Entry 1HN2 (X-ray diffraction, 1.80 A resolution); this record covers chains A and B.

Chain A:
Protein: Odorant-binding protein
Source organism: Bos taurus
UniProt: P07435 (OBP_BOVIN); residues 1001-1159 here correspond to UniProt positions 1-159 (UniProt number = residue number - 1000)
Amino-acid sequence (159 residues; numbered 1001 to 1159; the number before each row is that of its first residue):
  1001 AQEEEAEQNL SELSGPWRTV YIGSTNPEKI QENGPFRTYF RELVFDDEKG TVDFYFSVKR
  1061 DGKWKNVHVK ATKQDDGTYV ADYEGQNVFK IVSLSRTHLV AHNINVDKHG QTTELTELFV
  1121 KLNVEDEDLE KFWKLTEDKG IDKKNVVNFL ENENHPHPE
Differences from the reference sequence: conflict Asn1154 (Asp154 in P07435)
Residues lining bound ligands: anthracen-1-ylamine (ANC): Ile1022, Phe1036, Thr1038, Phe1040, Phe1054, Phe1056, Tyr1083, Phe1089, Ala1101, Asn1103, Leu1115, Thr1116, Glu1117, Phe1119

Chain B:
Protein: Odorant-binding protein
Source organism: Bos taurus
UniProt: P07435 (OBP_BOVIN); residues 2001-2159 here correspond to UniProt positions 1-159 (UniProt number = residue number - 2000)
Amino-acid sequence (159 residues; each row starts with the number of its first residue):
  2001 AQEEEAEQNL SELSGPWRTV YIGSTNPEKI QENGPFRTYF RELVFDDEKG TVDFYFSVKR
  2061 DGKWKNVHVK ATKQDDGTYV ADYEGQNVFK IVSLSRTHLV AHNINVDKHG QTTELTELFV
  2121 KLNVEDEDLE KFWKLTEDKG IDKKNVVNFL ENENHPHPE
Not modelled in the structure: 2001-2002, 2158-2159
Differences from the reference sequence: conflict Asn2154 (Asp154 in P07435)
Residues lining bound ligands: (3R)-oct-1-en-3-ol / anthracen-1-ylamine: Ile2022, Phe2036, Thr2038, Phe2040, Phe2054, Phe2056, Val2069, Ala2081, Tyr2083, Asn2087, Phe2089, Ala2101, Asn2103, Leu2115, Thr2116, Glu2117, Phe2119

Interface between chain A and chain B:
Residue-residue contacts - 105 pairs, chain A then chain B:
  Thr1019(A) with Phe2149(B); Leu2150(B)
  Val1020(A) with Val2147(B); Asn2148(B); Phe2149(B), hydrogen bond (backbone-backbone); Leu2150(B)
  Tyr1021(A) with Leu2129(B), hydrophobic; Phe2132(B), hydrophobic; Val2146(B), hydrophobic; Val2147(B); Asn2148(B)
  Ile1022(A) with Val2146(B); Val2147(B), hydrogen bond (backbone-backbone); Phe2149(B), hydrophobic
  Gly1023(A) with Ile2141(B); Asn2145(B); Val2146(B)
  Ser1024(A) with Ile2141(B); Asn2145(B), hydrogen bond (backbone-backbone)
  Thr1025(A) with Lys2139(B); Ile2141(B)
  Pro1027(A) with Asn2145(B)
  Ile1030(A) with Asn2145(B); Val2147(B)
  Arg1037(A) with Val2147(B); Phe2149(B); Asn2152(B)
  Thr1038(A) with Phe2149(B)
  Tyr1039(A) with Phe2149(B), hydrophobic; Asn2152(B), hydrogen bond; Glu2153(B)
  Val1092(A) with Leu2135(B), hydrophobic
  Ser1093(A) with Lys2131(B)
  His1098(A) with Asp2128(B), salt bridge
  Val1100(A) with Leu2135(B), hydrophobic
  Ala1101(A) with Leu2135(B)
  His1102(A) with Lys2139(B)
  Glu1114(A) with Lys2139(B); Ile2141(B)
  Thr1116(A) with Phe2132(B); Leu2135(B); Thr2136(B), hydrogen bond; Ile2141(B)
  Glu1117(A) with Phe2132(B)
  Leu1118(A) with Leu2129(B), hydrophobic; Phe2132(B), hydrophobic
  Leu1122(A) with Leu2122(B), hydrophobic
  Asn1123(A) with Val2120(B)
  Glu1125(A) with Thr2097(B)
  Asp1128(A) with His2098(B), salt bridge
  Leu1129(A) with Tyr2021(B), hydrophobic; Leu2118(B), hydrophobic
  Phe1132(A) with Tyr2021(B), hydrophobic; Thr2116(B); Glu2117(B); Leu2118(B), hydrophobic
  Leu1135(A) with Val2092(B), hydrophobic; Val2100(B), hydrophobic; Ala2101(B); Thr2116(B)
  Thr1136(A) with Thr2116(B), hydrogen bond
  Lys1139(A) with Thr2025(B); His2102(B); Glu2114(B)
  Ile1141(A) with Gly2023(B); Ser2024(B); Thr2025(B); Glu2114(B); Thr2116(B)
  Asn1145(A) with Gly2023(B); Ser2024(B), hydrogen bond (backbone-backbone); Pro2027(B); Ile2030(B)
  Val1146(A) with Tyr2021(B), hydrophobic; Ile2022(B)
  Val1147(A) with Val2020(B); Tyr2021(B); Ile2022(B), hydrogen bond (backbone-backbone); Ile2030(B), hydrophobic; Arg2037(B)
  Asn1148(A) with Val2020(B); Tyr2021(B)
  Phe1149(A) with Thr2019(B); Val2020(B), hydrogen bond (backbone-backbone); Ile2022(B), hydrophobic; Arg2037(B); Thr2038(B); Tyr2039(B)
  Leu1150(A) with Thr2019(B); Val2020(B)
  Asn1152(A) with Arg2037(B); Tyr2039(B), hydrogen bond
  Asn1154(A) with Glu2032(B); Tyr2039(B), hydrogen bond (backbone-side chain); Lys2059(B); Trp2064(B)
  His1155(A) with Tyr2039(B); Trp2064(B)
  Pro1156(A) with Tyr2039(B); Ser2057(B); Trp2064(B), hydrophobic
  His1157(A) with Pro2156(B); His2157(B), hydrogen bond (backbone-backbone)
  Pro1158(A) with Asn2152(B)
  Glu1159(A) with His2157(B), hydrogen bond (backbone-side chain)
Also at the interface, not in a pair above, chain A (51 interface residues in all): Arg1018, Phe1036, Val1120, Val1124, Lys1131, Trp1133
Also at the interface, not in a pair above, chain B (51 interface residues in all): Arg2018, Ser2093, Asn2123, Val2124, Trp2133

Summary:
Chain A and chain B each contribute 51 residues to their interface; the contacts include 13 hydrogen bonds and
2 salt bridges. Among the polar pairs are His1098(A)-Asp2128(B), Asp1128(A)-His2098(B) and
Tyr1039(A)-Asn2152(B). Ligands of chain A: anthracen-1-ylamine. Ligands of chain B: (3R)-oct-1-en-3-ol /
anthracen-1-ylamine.
Chain A and chain B are both Odorant-binding protein (Bos taurus); the structure, Crystal structure of bovine
obp complexed with aminoanthracene, was determined by X-ray diffraction, deposited together with 1G85.
